PDB entry 6SIS | X-ray diffraction, 3.50 A resolution | chains C and D of the 4 polymer chains in the assembly

[Chain C]
Protein: Elongin-C
Organism: Homo sapiens
UniProtKB: Q15369 (ELOC_HUMAN); residues 17-112 here = UniProt positions 17-112
Chain sequence (97 residues; row label = number of the first residue in the row):
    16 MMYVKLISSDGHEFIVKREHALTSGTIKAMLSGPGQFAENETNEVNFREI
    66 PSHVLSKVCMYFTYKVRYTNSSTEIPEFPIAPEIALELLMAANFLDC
Disordered / not traced: 48-57
Sequence notes: initiating methionine (16)

[Chain D]
Protein: von Hippel-Lindau disease tumor suppressor
Organism: Homo sapiens
UniProtKB: P40337 (VHL_HUMAN); numbering as in UniProt (aligned over 54-213)
Chain sequence (162 residues; numbered 52 to 213; the number before each row is that of its first residue):
    52 GSMEAGRPRPVLRSVNSREPSQVIFCNRSPRVVLPVWLNFDGEPQPYPTL
   102 PPGTGRRIHSYRGHLWLFRDAGTHDGLLVNQTELFVPSLNVDGQPIFANI
   152 TLPVYTLKERCLQVVRSLVKPENYRRLDIVRSLYEDLEDHPNVQKDLERL
   202 TQERIAHQRMGD
Disordered / not traced: 52-60, 210-213
Sequence notes: expression tag (52-53)
Ligand contacts: LFE (N-[(5S,7R,11S,23S)-11-tert-butyl-34-(4-methyl-1,3-thiazol-5-yl)-7-oxidanyl-4,10,13-tris(oxidanylidene)-15,18,21,25,28,31-hexaoxa-3,9,12-triazatricyclo[30.4.0.05,9]hexatriaconta-1(32),33,35-trien-23-yl]-2-[(7S,9S)-7-(4-chlorophenyl)-4,5,13-trimethyl-3-thia-1,8,11,12-tetrazatricyclo[8.3.0.02,6]trideca-2(6),4,10,12-tetraen-9-yl]ethanamide): Asn67, Arg69, Trp88, Phe91, Tyr98, Pro99, Thr100, Leu101, Arg107, Ile109, His110, Ser111, Tyr112, His115, Trp117
Curated features (UniProtKB/Swiss-Prot):
  - region: Thr157 to Val166 (Interaction with Elongin BC complex)
  - natural variant: Leu63 (L63P: In PCC), Arg64 (R64P: In PCC), Ser65 (S65A: In PCC; S65L: In VHLD; S65W: In VHLD), Val66 to Gln73 (deletion: In VHLD), Ser68 (S68W: In PCC and VHLD), Glu70 (E70K: In VHLD), Val74 (V74G: In VHLD), Ile75 (deletion: In VHLD), Phe76 (F76I: In VHLD; F76L: In VHLD; F76S: In VHLD; deletion: In VHLD), Asn78 (N78H: In VHLD; N78S: In VHLD; N78T: In VHLD), Arg79 (R79P: In VHLD), Ser80 (S80I: In VHLD; S80N: In PCC and VHLD; S80R: In VHLD), 64 further natural variant entries in UniProt
  - mutagenesis: Tyr98 (Y98N: No interaction with HIF1A. No HIF1A degradation)
What the authors report for this chain:
  - binding site for LFE: Tyr98 (from molecular simulation)

[Chain C / chain D interface]
Residue-residue contacts - 37 pairs, chain C then chain D:
  Tyr76(C) with Tyr156(D), hydrogen bond (side chain-backbone); Thr157(D); Leu158(D), hydrogen bond (side chain-backbone)
  Lys80(C) with Val155(D)
  Tyr83(C) with Val155(D)
  Thr84(C) with Val155(D)
  Ser86(C) with Gln132(D), hydrogen bond (backbone-side chain)
  Ser87(C) with Gln132(D), hydrogen bond
  Glu89(C) with Arg79(D), salt bridge
  Ile90(C) with Leu153(D); Val155(D), hydrophobic
  Glu92(C) with Pro81(D); Arg82(D), salt bridge; Leu153(D); Arg161(D), salt bridge
  Phe93(C) with Leu158(D), hydrophobic; Arg161(D), hydrogen bond (backbone-side chain)
  Ile95(C) with Arg161(D); Cys162(D), hydrophobic; Val165(D)
  Pro97(C) with Leu169(D), hydrophobic
  Ala100(C) with Val165(D), hydrophobic
  Leu103(C) with Cys162(D), hydrophobic
  Leu104(C) with Lys159(D); Cys162(D); Leu163(D), hydrophobic; Val166(D), hydrophobic
  Met105(C) with Asp179(D); Ile180(D), hydrophobic
  Ala107(C) with Leu158(D), hydrophobic; Lys159(D)
  Asn108(C) with Lys159(D), hydrogen bond; Ser183(D); Leu184(D)
  Cys112(C) with Thr157(D); Leu158(D), hydrogen bond (backbone-backbone); Lys159(D), hydrogen bond (backbone-backbone)
Other interface residues (no listed pair), chain C (23 interface residues in all): Val73, Tyr79, Pro91, Leu101
Other interface residues (no listed pair), chain D (23 interface residues in all): Thr152, Pro154, Leu178

[In short]
Chain C and chain D each contribute 23 residues to their interface; the contacts include 8 hydrogen bonds and
3 salt bridges. Polar pairs include Glu89(C)-Arg79(D), Glu92(C)-Arg82(D) and Glu92(C)-Arg161(D). Ligands of
chain D: compound LFE. From UniProt: one mutagenesis site on chain D. The paper reports a binding site for LFE
at Tyr98(D).
Chain C is Elongin-C and chain D is von Hippel-Lindau disease tumor suppressor, both from Homo sapiens; the
structure, Crystal structure of macrocyclic PROTAC 1 in complex with the second bromodomain of human Brd4 and
..., was determined by X-ray diffraction.
